PDB entry 9IZP | electron microscopy, 2.89 A resolution | chains A and B of the 4 polymer chains in the assembly

== Chain A ==
Name: Cas Lambda2
Chain sequence (751 residues; each row starts with the number of its first residue; numbers below 1 keep their minus sign (Met-9 is residue -9)):
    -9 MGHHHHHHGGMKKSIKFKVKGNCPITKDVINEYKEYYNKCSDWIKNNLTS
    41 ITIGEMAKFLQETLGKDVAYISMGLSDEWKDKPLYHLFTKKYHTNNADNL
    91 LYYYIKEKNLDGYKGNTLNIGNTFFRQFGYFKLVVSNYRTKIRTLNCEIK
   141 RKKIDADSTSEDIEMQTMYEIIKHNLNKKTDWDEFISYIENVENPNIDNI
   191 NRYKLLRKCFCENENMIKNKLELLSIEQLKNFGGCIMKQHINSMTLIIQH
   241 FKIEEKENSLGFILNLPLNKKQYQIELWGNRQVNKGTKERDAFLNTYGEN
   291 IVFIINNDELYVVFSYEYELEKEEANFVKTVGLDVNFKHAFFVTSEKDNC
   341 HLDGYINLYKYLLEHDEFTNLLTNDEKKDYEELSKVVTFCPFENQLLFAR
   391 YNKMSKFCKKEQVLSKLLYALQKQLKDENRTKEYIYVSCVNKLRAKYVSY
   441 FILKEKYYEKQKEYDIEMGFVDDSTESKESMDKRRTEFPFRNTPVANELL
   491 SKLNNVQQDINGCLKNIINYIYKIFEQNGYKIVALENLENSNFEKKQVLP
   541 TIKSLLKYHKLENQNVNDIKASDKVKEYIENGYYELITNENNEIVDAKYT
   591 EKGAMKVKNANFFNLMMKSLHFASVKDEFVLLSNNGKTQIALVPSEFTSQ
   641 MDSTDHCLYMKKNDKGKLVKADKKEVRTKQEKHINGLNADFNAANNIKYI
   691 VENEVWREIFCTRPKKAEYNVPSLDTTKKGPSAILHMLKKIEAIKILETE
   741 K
Not modelled in the structure: -9 to 0, 528-532, 634-741
Metal / ion sites: Mg2+: Asp499 (shared with G-30(B) of chain B)

== Chain B ==
Molecule: 58-nt RNA strand
Sequence (58 nucleotides; row label = number of the first residue in the row; numbers below 1 keep their minus sign (G-38 is residue -38)):
   -38 GGCUUGUUGUAUAUAUUCUUUUAUAGGUAUUAAACAACGGAGAUGAGGUG
    12 CGCGUGGC
Not modelled in the structure: -38 to -37, 17-19
Metal / ion sites: Mg2+ site 1: G-30 (shared with Asp499(A) of chain A); Mg2+ site 2 near U-23 (its only coordinating residue here)

== Chain A / chain B interface ==
Pairs across the interface - 124 pairs, chain A then chain B:
  Lys2(A) with G0(B), base contact
  Lys3(A) with G0(B), salt bridge to the phosphate
  Ser4(A) with G0(B), hydrogen bond to the base; G1(B), sugar contact
  Lys6(A) with A2(B), salt bridge to the phosphate
  Lys8(A) with G-33(B), hydrogen bond to the phosphate; U-32(B), salt bridge to the phosphate
  Lys10(A) with C-36(B), base contact
  Asn127(A) with G3(B), hydrogen bond to the sugar; A4(B), hydrogen bond to the sugar
  Lys131(A) with U5(B), sugar contact; G6(B), salt bridge to the phosphate
  Phe222(A) with U5(B), phosphate contact; G6(B), phosphate contact
  Gly224(A) with U5(B), phosphate contact
  Cys225(A) with A4(B), phosphate contact; U5(B), phosphate contact
  Ile226(A) with A4(B), phosphate contact; U5(B), hydrogen bond to the phosphate
  Met227(A) with G3(B), phosphate contact; A4(B), phosphate contact
  Lys228(A) with A4(B), hydrogen bond to the phosphate; U5(B), salt bridge to the phosphate
  Ile231(A) with G3(B), phosphate contact; A4(B), phosphate contact
  Ser233(A) with A2(B), phosphate contact; G3(B), phosphate contact
  Thr235(A) with A2(B), sugar contact
  Lys246(A) with C-36(B), base contact
  Ser249(A) with C-36(B), sugar contact
  Leu250(A) with C-36(B), hydrogen bond to the sugar; U-35(B), phosphate contact; U-34(B), base contact
  Gly251(A) with C-36(B), base contact
  Glu266(A) with C-36(B), hydrogen bond to the base
  Leu267(A) with C-36(B), hydrogen bond to the base
  Trp268(A) with C-36(B), base contact; U-34(B), sugar contact
  Gly269(A) with C-36(B), hydrogen bond to the base; U-34(B), hydrogen bond to the sugar; G-33(B), sugar contact
  Asn270(A) with U-34(B), hydrogen bond to the base; G-33(B), base contact
  Arg271(A) with U-34(B), salt bridge to the phosphate; G-33(B), salt bridge to the phosphate
  Gln272(A) with G-33(B), base contact; C-1(B), sugar contact
  Asn274(A) with U-34(B), base contact
  Ile294(A) with A2(B), sugar contact
  Tyr301(A) with G-33(B), sugar contact; U-32(B), sugar contact
  Val303(A) with G1(B), sugar contact
  Ser305(A) with G0(B), hydrogen bond to the base
  Arg390(A) with U-15(B), hydrogen bond to the sugar
  Glu401(A) with U-15(B), base contact
  Ser405(A) with U-15(B), base contact
  Tyr409(A) with U-27(B), stacking on the base; U-15(B), hydrogen bond to the sugar; A-14(B), phosphate contact
  Gln412(A) with A-28(B), phosphate contact; U-27(B), hydrogen bond to the phosphate
  Lys416(A) with U-27(B), salt bridge to the phosphate
  Tyr424(A) with A-28(B), sugar contact; U-27(B), phosphate contact
  Ile425(A) with C-4(B), base contact
  Ser428(A) with U-29(B), sugar contact; A-28(B), phosphate contact
  Cys429(A) with G-30(B), sugar contact; U-29(B), sugar contact
  Lys432(A) with U-29(B), salt bridge to the phosphate; A-28(B), salt bridge to the phosphate; A-14(B), phosphate contact; G-13(B), salt bridge to the phosphate
  Ala435(A) with U-15(B), sugar contact; A-14(B), sugar contact
  Lys436(A) with U-17(B), hydrogen bond to the base; A-14(B), hydrogen bond to the sugar; G-13(B), hydrogen bond to the phosphate
  Ser439(A) with U-17(B), hydrogen bond to the phosphate; A-16(B), phosphate contact
  Ile442(A) with A-16(B), phosphate contact
  Leu443(A) with U-17(B), sugar contact
  Lys446(A) with U-18(B), salt bridge to the phosphate
  Tyr448(A) with U10(B), sugar contact; G11(B), sugar contact
  Lys450(A) with U-18(B), base contact
  Gln451(A) with G11(B), hydrogen bond to the base; C12(B), sugar contact
  Lys452(A) with C12(B), phosphate contact; G13(B), phosphate contact
  Asp455(A) with C12(B), hydrogen bond to the sugar; G13(B), sugar contact
  Ile456(A) with G13(B), phosphate contact
  Phe460(A) with G13(B), sugar contact
  Asp462(A) with C14(B), sugar contact
  Thr465(A) with C14(B), base contact
  Arg475(A) with G13(B), base contact; C14(B), hydrogen bond to the sugar
  Val485(A) with U-18(B), base contact
  Glu488(A) with U-18(B), hydrogen bond to the base
  Leu489(A) with U-18(B), base contact
  Lys492(A) with U-18(B), hydrogen bond to the base; U-17(B), salt bridge to the phosphate
  Asn495(A) with U-17(B), hydrogen bond to the base
  Val496(A) with U-17(B), base contact
  Gln498(A) with U-31(B), hydrogen bond to the phosphate; G-30(B), hydrogen bond to the phosphate
  Asp499(A) with G-30(B), phosphate contact
  Gly502(A) with G-30(B), sugar contact
  Cys503(A) with G-30(B), sugar contact
  Lys505(A) with A-2(B), hydrogen bond to the sugar
  Asn506(A) with G-30(B), hydrogen bond to the sugar
  Asn509(A) with A-3(B), hydrogen bond to the sugar; A-2(B), hydrogen bond to the sugar
  Lys513(A) with A-3(B), hydrogen bond to the phosphate; A-2(B), salt bridge to the phosphate
  Lys535(A) with G9(B), hydrogen bond to the phosphate; U10(B), salt bridge to the phosphate
  Lys543(A) with C14(B), salt bridge to the phosphate; G15(B), base contact
  Lys608(A) with G9(B), hydrogen bond to the sugar
  Leu621(A) with C-1(B), phosphate contact
  Leu622(A) with A-2(B), sugar contact
  Asn625(A) with C-1(B), hydrogen bond to the phosphate
Other interface residues (no listed pair), chain A (86 interface residues in all): Tyr27, Thr130, Val292, Gln402, Thr421, Lys547
Other interface residues (no listed pair), chain B (35 interface residues in all): U16

== Overview ==
The interface between chain A and chain B involves 86 residues on one side and 35 on the other, with 36
hydrogen bonds, 16 salt bridges and 1 aromatic stacking contact. Polar pairs include Ser4(A)-G0(B),
Glu266(A)-C-36(B) and Leu267(A)-C-36(B).
Here chain A is Cas Lambda2 and chain B is a 58-nt RNA strand. Entry 9IZP (Cryo-EM structure of
CasLambda2-crRNA-target DNA ternary complex in the incompetent state) was determined by electron microscopy
together with 9IZQ from the same study.
